PDB entry 6XJU | X-ray diffraction, 2.19 A resolution | chains B and C of the 3 polymer chains in the assembly

== Chain B ==
Protein: Ran-specific GTPase-activating protein 1
Source organism: Saccharomyces cerevisiae
UniProtKB: P41920 (YRB1_YEAST); numbering as in UniProt (aligned over 62-201)
Sequence (140 residues; row label = number of the first residue in the row):
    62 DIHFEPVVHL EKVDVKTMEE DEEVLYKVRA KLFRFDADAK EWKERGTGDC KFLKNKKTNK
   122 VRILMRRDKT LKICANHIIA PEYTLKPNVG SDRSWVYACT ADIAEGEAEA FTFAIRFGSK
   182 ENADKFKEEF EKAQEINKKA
Not modelled in the structure: 62-77, 201

== Chain C ==
Protein: Exportin-1
Source organism: Saccharomyces cerevisiae
UniProtKB: P30822 (XPO1_YEAST); numbering as in UniProt; present here: 1-376, 414-1058
Sequence (1024 residues; numbered -2 to 1058; 37 numbers in that range are skipped by the numbering (no residue carries them; nothing is unmodelled there); the number before each row is that of its first residue; numbers below 1 keep their minus sign (Gly-2 is residue -2)):
    -2 GGSMEGILDF SNDLDIALLD QVVSTFYQGS GVQQKQAQEI LTKFQDNPDA WQKADQILQF
    58 STNPQSKFIA LSILDKLITR KWKLLPNDHR IGIRNFVVGM IISMCQDDEV FKTQKNLINK
   118 SDLTLVQILK QEWPQNWPEF IPELIGSSSS SVNVCENNMI VLKLLSEEVF DFSAEQMTQA
   178 KALHLKNSMS KEFEQIFKLC FQVLEQGSSS SLIVATLESL LRYLHWIPYR YIYETNILEL
   238 LSTKFMTSPD TRAITLKCLT EVSNLKIPQD NDLIKRQTVL FFQNTLQQIA TSVMPVTADL
   298 KATYANANGN DQSFLQDLAM FLTTYLARNR ALLESDESLR ELLLNAHQYL IQLSKIEERE
   358 LFKTTLDYWH NLVADLFYE
   414 PLKKHIYEEI CSQLRLVIIE NMVRPEEVLV VENDEGEIVR EFVKESDTIQ LYKSEREVLV
   474 YLTHLNVIDT EEIMISKLAR QIDGSEWSWH NINTLSWAIG SISGTMSEDT EKRFVVTVIK
   534 DLLGLCEQKR GKDNKAVVAS DIMYVVGQYP RFLKAHWNFL RTVILKLFKF MHETHEGVQD
   594 MACDTFIKIV QKCKYHFVIQ QPRESEPFIQ TIIRDIQKTT ADLQPQQVHT FYKACGIIIS
   654 EERSVAERNR LLSDLMQLPN MAWDTIVEQS TANPTLLLDS ETVKIIANII KTNVAVCTSM
   714 GADFYPQLGH IYYNMLQLYR AVSSMISAQV AAEGLIATKT PKVRGLRTIK KEILKLVETY
   774 ISKARNLDDV VKVLVEPLLN AVLEDYMNNV PDARDAEVLN CMTTVVEKVG HMIPQGVILI
   834 LQSVFECTLD MINKDFTEYP EHRVEFYKLL KVINEKSFAA FLELPPAAFK LFVDAICWAF
   894 KHNNRDVEVN GLQIALDLVK NIERMGNVPF ANEFHKNYFF IFVSETFFVL TDSDHKSGFS
   954 KQALLLMKLI SLVYDNKISV PLYQEAEVPQ GTSNQVYLSQ YLANMLSNAF PHLTSEQIAS
  1014 FLSALTKQCK DLVVFKGTLR DFLVQIKEVG GDPTDYLFAE DKENA
Not modelled in the structure: -2, 447-449, 978-980, 1053-1058
Differences from the reference sequence: expression tag (-2 to 0); engineered mutation Gly537 (Asp in P30822), Cys539 (Thr in P30822), Glu540 (Val in P30822), Gln541 (Lys in P30822), Lys582 (Glu in P30822); conflict Cys1022 (Tyr in P30822)
Ligand contacts: 6L8 ((2R)-3-{3-[3,5-bis(trifluoromethyl)phenyl]-1H-1,2,4-triazol-1-yl}-2-(pyrimidin-5-yl)propanamide): Ile532, Leu536, Cys539, Glu540, Lys548, Ala552, Ile555, Met556, Val559, Phe572, Thr575, Val576, Lys579, Leu580, Phe583

== Chain B / chain C interface ==
Contacting residue pairs (8; chain B residue first):
  Val150(B) - Ile749(C)  hydrophobic
  Val150(B) - Thr753(C)
  Val150(B) - Pro754(C)
  Gly151(B) - Lys752(C)
  Gly151(B) - Pro754(C)
  Gly151(B) - Arg757(C)  hydrogen bond (backbone-side chain)
  Ser152(B) - Pro754(C)
  Asp153(B) - Pro754(C)
Other interface residues (no listed pair), chain B (5 interface residues in all): Arg90
Other interface residues (no listed pair), chain C (6 interface residues in all): Phe455

== Overview ==
5 residues of chain B face 6 of chain C across their interface, with 1 hydrogen bond. The hydrogen-bonded pair
is Gly151(B)-Arg757(C). Ligands of chain C: compound 6L8.
Chain B is Ran-specific GTPase-activating protein 1 and chain C is Exportin-1, both from Saccharomyces
cerevisiae; the structure, Crystal Structure of KPT-8602 bound to CRM1 (E582K, 537-DLTVK-541 to GLCEQ), was
determined by X-ray diffraction (same publication as 6XJP, 6XJR, 6XJS, 6XJT and 7L5E).
